8B3P - chains KKK and PPP of the 55 polymer chains in the assembly; structure by electron microscopy, 2.81 A resolution.

[Chain KKK (and PPP)]
Molecule: Capsid protein G8P
Source organism: Enterobacteria phage f1
Notes: chain PPP of this document is another copy of the same molecule, construct and numbering; everything in this record applies to it too
UniProt: P69540 (CAPSD_BPF1); residues 1-50 here correspond to UniProt positions 24-73 (UniProt number = residue number + 23)
Amino-acid sequence (50 residues; row label = number of the first residue in the row):
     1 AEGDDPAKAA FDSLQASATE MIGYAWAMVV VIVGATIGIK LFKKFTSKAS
Not modelled in the structure: 1-4
Construct notes: engineered mutation Met21 (Tyr44 in P69540)
What the authors report for this chain:
  - mutagenesis - Y21M: increased stability (citing earlier work)

[Interface between chain KKK and chain PPP]
Residue-residue contacts (4):
  Phe11(KKK) - Pro6(PPP)  hydrophobic
  Leu41(KKK) - Ile32(PPP)  hydrophobic
  Phe45(KKK) - Ile32(PPP)  hydrophobic
  Lys48(KKK) - Lys43(PPP)  hydrogen bond (backbone-side chain)
Also at the interface, not in a pair above, chain KKK (5 interface residues in all): Ser50
Also at the interface, not in a pair above, chain PPP (6 interface residues in all): Ala35, Thr36, Ile39

[In short]
5 residues of chain KKK and 6 residues of chain PPP are in contact; the contacts include 1 hydrogen bond. The
hydrogen-bonded pair is Lys48(KKK)-Lys43(PPP). From the paper: Y21M of chain KKK increases stability.
Chain KKK and chain PPP are both Capsid protein G8P (Enterobacteria phage f1); the structure, CryoEM structure
of the round tip (proteins pVII/pVIII/pIX) from the f1 filamentous bacteriophage, was determined by electron
microscopy together with 8B3O and 8B3Q from the same study.
